Entry 3IDG (X-ray diffraction, 1.86 A resolution); this record covers chains A and C of the 3 polymer chains in the assembly.

Chain A:
Name: 2F5 Fab light chain
Source organism: Homo sapiens
Notes: antibody fragment or engineered binder
Amino-acid sequence (214 residues; numbered 1 to 214; the number before each row is that of its first residue):
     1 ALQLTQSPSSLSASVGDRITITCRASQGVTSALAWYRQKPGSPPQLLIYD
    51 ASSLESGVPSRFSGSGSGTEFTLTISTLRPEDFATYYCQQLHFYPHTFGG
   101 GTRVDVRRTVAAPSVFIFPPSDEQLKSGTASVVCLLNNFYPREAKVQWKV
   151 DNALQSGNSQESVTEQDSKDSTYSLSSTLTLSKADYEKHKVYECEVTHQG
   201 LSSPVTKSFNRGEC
Disulfides: Cys23-Cys88, Cys134-Cys194

Chain C:
Name: gp41 MPER peptide
Amino-acid sequence (6 residues; each row starts with the number of its first residue):
     1 ALDKWD

Interface between chain A and chain C:
Contacting residue pairs - 12 pairs, chain A then chain C:
  Leu91(A) - Asp3(C)
  His92(A) - Leu2(C)
  His92(A) - Asp3(C)  hydrogen bond (backbone-backbone)
  His92(A) - Asp6(C)  salt bridge
  Phe93(A) - Ala1(C)
  Phe93(A) - Leu2(C)  hydrophobic
  Phe93(A) - Asp3(C)
  Tyr94(A) - Ala1(C)  hydrogen bond (backbone-backbone)
  Tyr94(A) - Leu2(C)
  Tyr94(A) - Asp3(C)
  Tyr94(A) - Lys4(C)  hydrogen bond (side chain-backbone)
  His96(A) - Asp3(C)  salt bridge
Also at the interface, not in a pair above, chain A (7 interface residues in all): Thr30, Ala32

Overview:
7 residues of chain A face 5 of chain C across their interface; the contacts include 3 hydrogen bonds and 2
salt bridges. Polar contacts include His92(A)-Asp6(C), His96(A)-Asp3(C) and Tyr94(A)-Lys4(C).
Chain A is 2F5 Fab light chain (Homo sapiens) and chain C is gp41 MPER peptide; the structure, Crystal
structure of the HIV-1 Cross Neutralizing Monoclonal Antibody 2F5 in complex with gp41 Peptide ALDKWD, was
determined by X-ray diffraction, deposited together with 1U8H, 1U8I, 1U8J, 1U8L, 1U8M, 1U8N and 14 further
entries.
